4UDG - chains A and B of the 6 polymer chains in the assembly; structure by X-ray diffraction, 1.60 A resolution.

[Chain A (and B)]
Name: Uhgb_mp
Organism: Uncultured organism
Notes: EC 2.4.1.-; chain B of this document is another copy of the same molecule, construct and numbering; everything in this record applies to it too
UniProt: D9ZDQ9 (D9ZDQ9_9ZZZZ); residue numbers follow UniProt; this construct covers 1-327
Chain sequence (347 residues; numbered -19 to 327; the number before each row is that of its first residue; numbers below 1 keep their minus sign (Met-19 is residue -19)):
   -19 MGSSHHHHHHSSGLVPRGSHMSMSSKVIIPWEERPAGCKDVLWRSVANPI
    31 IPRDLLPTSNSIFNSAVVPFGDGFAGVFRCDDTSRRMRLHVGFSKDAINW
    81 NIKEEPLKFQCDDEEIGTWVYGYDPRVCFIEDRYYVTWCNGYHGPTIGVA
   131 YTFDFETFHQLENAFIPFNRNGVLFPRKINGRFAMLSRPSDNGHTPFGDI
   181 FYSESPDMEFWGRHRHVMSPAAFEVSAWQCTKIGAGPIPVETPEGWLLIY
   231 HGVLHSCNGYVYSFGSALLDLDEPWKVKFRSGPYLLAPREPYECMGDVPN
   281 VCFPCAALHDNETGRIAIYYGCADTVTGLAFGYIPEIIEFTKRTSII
Disordered / not traced: -19 to 7 (chain B: -19 to 6)
Construct notes: expression tag (-19 to 0)
Ion coordination: K+: His196, Val197, Trp255
Residues lining bound ligands:
  - 2-acetamido-2-deoxy-alpha-D-glucopyranose (NDG), molecule 1: Arg59, Asp61, Arg65, Met67, Tyr103, Arg150, Gly173, His174, Asp304
  - 2-acetamido-2-deoxy-alpha-D-glucopyranose (NDG), molecule 2: Phe203, Ala207, Leu234
Reported in the primary citation:
  - binding site for 2-acetamido-2-deoxy-alpha-D-glucopyranose: Arg59, Met67, Tyr103, His174, Phe203, Ala207, His235
  - specificity-determining residues: Arg65, Met67, Gly121 to Pro125, Phe203
  - conformationally variable residues (side-chain flip): Phe203
  - mutagenesis - D104N: abolished catalytic activity (citing earlier work)
  - mutagenesis - Y103E: decreased stability (citing earlier work)

[Chain A / chain B interface]
Residue-residue contacts (31):
  Phe203(A) - Met67(B)  hydrophobic
  Glu204(A) - Arg66(B)
  Val205(A) - Arg66(B)
  Ser206(A) - Ser64(B)
  Ala207(A) - Ser64(B)  hydrogen bond (backbone-backbone)
  Ala207(A) - Arg65(B)
  Trp208(A) - Ser64(B)
  Trp208(A) - Arg65(B)
  Leu234(A) - Arg65(B)
  His235(A) - His174(B)  hydrogen bond (backbone-side chain)
  Ser236(A) - His174(B)
  Cys237(A) - His174(B)
  Cys237(A) - Tyr240(B)  hydrophobic
  Cys237(A) - Val278(B)  hydrophobic
  Asn238(A) - Gly239(B)
  Asn238(A) - Tyr240(B)  hydrogen bond (side chain-backbone)
  Asn238(A) - Val278(B)
  Asn238(A) - Pro279(B)  hydrogen bond (side chain-backbone)
  Val241(A) - Asp277(B)
  Gly262(A) - Ser64(B)  hydrogen bond (backbone-side chain)
  Pro263(A) - Thr63(B)
  Pro263(A) - Ser64(B)
  Tyr264(A) - Asn40(B)  hydrogen bond
  Tyr264(A) - Thr63(B)  hydrogen bond (backbone-backbone)
  Arg269(A) - Arg33(B)
  Pro271(A) - Met275(B)  hydrophobic
  Cys274(A) - Met275(B)  hydrophobic
  Met275(A) - Met275(B)  hydrophobic
  Asn280(A) - Gly276(B)  hydrogen bond (side chain-backbone)
  Asn280(A) - Asp277(B)
  Asn280(A) - Pro279(B)
Other interface residues (no listed pair), chain A (21 interface residues in all): Pro268
Other interface residues (no listed pair), chain B (19 interface residues in all): Val100, Tyr101, Asn238, Tyr242
The authors on this interface:
  - specific contacts: Phe203(A)-Met67(B) (hydrophobic contact)

[Overview]
21 residues of chain A and 19 residues of chain B are in contact; the contacts include 8 hydrogen bonds. Polar
contacts include His235(A)-His174(B), Asn238(A)-Tyr240(B) and Asn238(A)-Pro279(B). The authors report a
hydrophobic contact between Phe203(A) and Met67(B). From the paper: a binding site for
2-acetamido-2-deoxy-alpha-D-glucopyranose at Arg59(A), Met67(A) and Tyr103(A) among others; D104N of chain A
abolishes catalytic activity.
Both chains are Uhgb_mp (Uncultured organism). Entry 4UDG (Crystal structure of
b-1,4-mannopyranosyl-chitobiose phosphorylase at 1.60 Angstrom in complex with N-acetylglucosamine and
inorganic phosphate) was determined by X-ray diffraction, deposited together with 4UDI, 4UDJ and 4UDK.
